Entry 8YV3 (X-ray diffraction, 1.68 A resolution); this record covers chains B and C of the 3 polymer chains in the assembly.

Chain B (and C):
Molecule: Collagen alpha-2(I) chain
Notes: chain C of this document is another copy of the same molecule, construct and numbering; everything in this record applies to it too
UniProt: P08123 (CO1A2_HUMAN); residues 1-30 here correspond to UniProt positions 992-1021 (UniProt number = residue number + 991)
Chain sequence (31 residues; each row starts with the number of its first residue; numbering starts at 0):
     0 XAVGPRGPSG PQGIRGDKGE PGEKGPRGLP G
Sequence notes: acetylation (0)
Modified residues: ACE (acetyl group) at position 0; P20 (4-hydroxyproline; HYP); P29 (4-hydroxyproline; HYP)

Interface between chain B and chain C:
Residue-residue contacts (58):
  ACE_0(B) - A1(C)
  A1(B) - A1(C)  hydrogen bond (backbone-backbone)
  A1(B) - V2(C)
  A1(B) - G3(C)  hydrogen bond (backbone-backbone)
  V2(B) - V2(C)
  G3(B) - G3(C)
  G3(B) - P4(C)
  P4(B) - G3(C)
  P4(B) - R5(C)
  P4(B) - G6(C)  hydrogen bond (backbone-backbone)
  R5(B) - R5(C)  hydrogen bond (backbone-side chain)
  G6(B) - R5(C)
  G6(B) - G6(C)
  G6(B) - P7(C)
  P7(B) - R5(C)
  P7(B) - G6(C)
  P7(B) - S8(C)
  P7(B) - G9(C)  hydrogen bond (backbone-backbone)
  G9(B) - G9(C)
  G9(B) - P10(C)
  P10(B) - G9(C)
  P10(B) - P10(C)
  P10(B) - Q11(C)
  P10(B) - G12(C)  hydrogen bond (backbone-backbone)
  Q11(B) - Q11(C)  hydrogen bond (backbone-side chain)
  G12(B) - Q11(C)
  G12(B) - G12(C)
  G12(B) - I13(C)
  I13(B) - Q11(C)
  I13(B) - R14(C)
  I13(B) - G15(C)  hydrogen bond (backbone-backbone)
  G15(B) - G15(C)
  G15(B) - D16(C)
  D16(B) - K17(C)
  D16(B) - G18(C)  hydrogen bond (backbone-backbone)
  K17(B) - K17(C)  hydrogen bond (backbone-side chain)
  G18(B) - K17(C)
  G18(B) - G18(C)
  G18(B) - E19(C)
  E19(B) - K17(C)  salt bridge
  E19(B) - P20(C)
  E19(B) - G21(C)  hydrogen bond (backbone-backbone)
  G21(B) - G21(C)
  G21(B) - E22(C)
  E22(B) - K23(C)
  E22(B) - G24(C)  hydrogen bond (backbone-backbone)
  K23(B) - K23(C)  hydrogen bond (backbone-side chain)
  G24(B) - G24(C)
  G24(B) - P25(C)
  P25(B) - R26(C)
  P25(B) - G27(C)  hydrogen bond (backbone-backbone)
  R26(B) - R26(C)  hydrogen bond (backbone-side chain)
  G27(B) - G27(C)
  G27(B) - L28(C)
  L28(B) - R26(C)
  L28(B) - P29(C)
  L28(B) - G30(C)  hydrogen bond (backbone-backbone)
  G30(B) - G30(C)
Also at the interface, not in a pair above, chain B (31 interface residues in all): S8, R14, P20, P29

In short:
31 residues of chain B face 30 of chain C across their interface; the contacts include 16 hydrogen bonds and 1
salt bridge. Among the polar pairs are E19(B)-K17(C), R5(B)-R5(C) and Q11(B)-Q11(C).
Both chains are Collagen alpha-2(I) chain. Entry 8YV3 (The heterotrimer structure of peptides derived from
human collagen type I) was determined by X-ray diffraction.
